Entry 1W5C (X-ray diffraction, 3.20 A resolution); this record covers chains E and F of the 10 polymer chains in the assembly.

# Chain E
Molecule: Cytochrome B559 alpha subunit
Organism: Thermosynechococcus elongatus
UniProt: P12238 (PSBE_SYNVU); residues 2-84 here correspond to UniProt positions 1-83 (UniProt number = residue number - 1)
Sequence (84 residues; each row starts with the number of its first residue):
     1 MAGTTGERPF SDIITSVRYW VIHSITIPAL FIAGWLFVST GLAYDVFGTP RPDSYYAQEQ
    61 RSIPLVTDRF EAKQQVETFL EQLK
Not modelled in the structure: 1-7, 71
Bound ions: heme Fe: His23 (shared with His24(F) of chain F)
Ligand contacts: heme (HEM): Tyr19, Ile22, His23, Thr26, Ile27, Leu30

# Chain F
Molecule: Cytochrome B559 beta subunit
Organism: Thermosynechococcus elongatus
UniProt: P12239 (PSBF_SYNVU); numbering as in UniProt (aligned over 2-45)
Sequence (44 residues; row label = number of the first residue in the row):
     2 TSNTPNQEPV SYPIFTVRWV AVHTLAVPTI FFLGAIAAMQ FIQR
Not modelled in the structure: 2-8
Bound ions: heme Fe: His24 (shared with His23(E) of chain E)
Ligand contacts:
  - beta-carotene (BCR): Thr25, Leu26, Pro29, Thr30, Phe33, Leu34, Ile37
  - heme (HEM): Trp20, Val23, His24, Ala27, Val28, Ile31
Curated features (UniProtKB/Swiss-Prot):
  - binding site (heme): His24

# Interface between chain E and chain F
Pairs across the interface (16):
  Phe10(E) - Arg19(F)
  His23(E) - His24(F)
  Ile27(E) - Ile31(F)  hydrophobic
  Leu30(E) - Val28(F)  hydrophobic
  Phe31(E) - Ile31(F)
  Phe31(E) - Leu34(F)
  Phe31(E) - Gly35(F)
  Gly34(E) - Phe32(F)
  Trp35(E) - Gly35(F)
  Trp35(E) - Ala38(F)
  Trp35(E) - Ala39(F)  hydrophobic
  Trp35(E) - Phe42(F)  hydrophobic
  Val38(E) - Ala36(F)  hydrophobic
  Val38(E) - Met40(F)  hydrophobic
  Tyr44(E) - Ile43(F)
  Pro52(E) - Arg45(F)
Other interface residues (no listed pair), chain E (14 interface residues in all): Pro9, Ile13, Ala33, Phe37
Other interface residues (no listed pair), chain F (16 interface residues in all): Val11, Val23

# Summary
14 residues of chain E and 16 residues of chain F are in contact. Heme is bound between chain E and chain F.
Ligands of chain F: beta-carotene. His23(E) and His24(F) coordinate a heme Fe ion. UniProt lists heme-binding
residue His24(F) on chain F.
Here chain E is Cytochrome B559 alpha subunit and chain F is Cytochrome B559 beta subunit, both from
Thermosynechococcus elongatus. Entry 1W5C (Photosystem II from Thermosynechococcus elongatus) was determined
by X-ray diffraction.
